Entry 3GNY (X-ray diffraction, 1.56 A resolution); this record covers chains A and B.

[Chain A (and B)]
Name: Neutrophil defensin 1
Notes: chain B of this document is another copy of the same molecule, construct and numbering; everything in this record applies to it too
Reference sequence: P59665 (DEF1_HUMAN); residues 1-30 here correspond to UniProt positions 65-94 (UniProt number = residue number + 64)
Chain sequence (30 residues; row label = number of the first residue in the row):
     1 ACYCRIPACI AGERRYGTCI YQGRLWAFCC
Disulfide bonds: Cys2-Cys30, Cys4-Cys19, Cys9-Cys29
UniProt features mapped onto this chain:
  - modified residue: Arg14 (ADP-ribosylarginine), Tyr21 (Phosphotyrosine), Arg24 (ADP-ribosylarginine)
From the paper describing this entry:
  - conformationally variable residues (loop rearrangement): Gln22, Gly23

[Interface between chain A and chain B]
Contacting residue pairs (13; chain A residue first):
  Cys4(A) - Phe28(B)  hydrophobic
  Tyr16(A) - Tyr21(B)
  Tyr16(A) - Gln22(B)
  Gly17(A) - Ile20(B)
  Thr18(A) - Cys19(B)
  Thr18(A) - Ile20(B)  hydrogen bond (backbone-backbone)
  Cys19(A) - Thr18(B)
  Ile20(A) - Gly17(B)
  Ile20(A) - Thr18(B)  hydrogen bond (backbone-backbone)
  Tyr21(A) - Tyr16(B)  hydrophobic
  Tyr21(A) - Phe28(B)  hydrophobic
  Phe28(A) - Cys4(B)  hydrophobic
  Phe28(A) - Tyr21(B)  hydrophobic
Interface residues without a listed pair, chain A (9 interface residues in all): Gln22
Interface residues without a listed pair, chain B (11 interface residues in all): Cys2, Cys30

[In short]
The interface between chain A and chain B involves 9 residues on one side and 11 on the other; the contacts
include 2 hydrogen bonds. Its one hydrogen bond, Thr18(A)-Ile20(B), is backbone to backbone. The paper reports
conformational variability at Gln22(A) and Gly23(A).
Both chains are Neutrophil defensin 1. Entry 3GNY (Crystal structure of human alpha-defensin 1 (HNP1)) was
determined by X-ray diffraction (same publication as 3GO0).
